8UTD - chains B and C of the 5 polymer chains in the assembly; structure by electron microscopy, 3.24 A resolution.

[Chain B]
Name: Guanine nucleotide-binding protein G(I)/G(S)/G(T) subunit beta-1
From: Homo sapiens
UniProt: P62873 (GBB1_HUMAN); residues 2-340 here = UniProt positions 2-340
Sequence (358 residues; each row starts with the number of its first residue; numbers below 1 keep their minus sign (Met-17 is residue -17)):
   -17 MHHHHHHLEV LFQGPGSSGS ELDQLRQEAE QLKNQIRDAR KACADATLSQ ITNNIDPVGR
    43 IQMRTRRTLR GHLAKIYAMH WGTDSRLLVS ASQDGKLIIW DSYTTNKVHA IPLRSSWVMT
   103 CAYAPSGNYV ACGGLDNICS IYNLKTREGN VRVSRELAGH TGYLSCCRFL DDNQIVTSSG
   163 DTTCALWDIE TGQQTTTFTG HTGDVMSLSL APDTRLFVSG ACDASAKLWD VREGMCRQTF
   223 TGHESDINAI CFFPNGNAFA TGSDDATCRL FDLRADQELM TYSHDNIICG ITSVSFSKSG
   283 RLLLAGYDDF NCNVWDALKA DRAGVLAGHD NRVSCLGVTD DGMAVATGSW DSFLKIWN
Unresolved in the structure: -17 to 2
Construct notes: expression tag (-17 to 1)
UniProt features mapped onto this chain:
  - modified residue: Ser2 (N-acetylserine), His266 (Phosphohistidine)
  - natural variant: Leu30 (L30F: In MRD42; uncertain significance), Arg52 (R52G: In MRD42), Gly64 (G64V: In MRD42), Asp76 (D76E: In MRD42; D76G: In MRD42), Gly77 (G77S: In MRD42), Lys78 (K78R: In MRD42), Ile80 (I80N: In MRD42; I80T: In MRD42), His91 (H91R: In MRD42; uncertain significance), Ala92 (A92T: In MRD42), Pro94 (P94S: In MRD42), Leu95 (L95P: In MRD42), Arg96 (R96L: In MRD42), 5 further natural variant entries in UniProt

[Chain C]
Name: Guanine nucleotide-binding protein G(I)/G(S)/G(O) subunit gamma-2
From: Homo sapiens
UniProt: P59768 (GBG2_HUMAN); numbering as in UniProt (aligned over 1-71)
Sequence (71 residues; each row starts with the number of its first residue):
     1 MASNNTASIA QARKLVEQLK MEANIDRIKV SKAAADLMAY CEAHAKEDPL LTPVPASENP
    61 FREKKFFCAI L
Unresolved in the structure: 1-6, 63-71
UniProt features mapped onto this chain:
  - modified residue: Ala2 (N-acetylalanine), Cys68 (Cysteine methyl ester)
  - lipidation: Cys68 (S-geranylgeranyl cysteine)

[Chain B / chain C interface]
Residue-residue contacts (63; chain B residue first):
  Leu4(B) - Ser8(C)
  Leu4(B) - Ile9(C)  hydrophobic
  Leu7(B) - Ala12(C)  hydrophobic
  Ala11(B) - Leu15(C)  hydrophobic
  Ala11(B) - Leu19(C)
  Leu14(B) - Val16(C)  hydrophobic
  Leu14(B) - Lys20(C)
  Ile18(B) - Glu22(C)
  Ile18(B) - Ala23(C)  hydrophobic
  Ile18(B) - Arg27(C)
  Ala21(B) - Arg27(C)
  Ala24(B) - Lys29(C)
  Cys25(B) - Arg27(C)
  Cys25(B) - Ile28(C)
  Cys25(B) - Lys29(C)
  Cys25(B) - Val30(C)
  Asp27(B) - Lys29(C)
  Ala28(B) - Val30(C)
  Leu30(B) - Ala34(C)  hydrophobic
  Ile33(B) - Ser31(C)
  Ile33(B) - Ala34(C)  hydrophobic
  Ile37(B) - Glu42(C)
  Val40(B) - Leu51(C)  hydrophobic
  Arg48(B) - Phe61(C)
  Arg49(B) - Pro60(C)
  Arg49(B) - Phe61(C)
  Arg49(B) - Arg62(C)
  Tyr85(B) - Pro60(C)
  Tyr85(B) - Phe61(C)  hydrophobic
  Cys218(B) - Gln18(C)
  Arg219(B) - Glu22(C)
  Gln220(B) - Ile25(C)
  Pro236(B) - Tyr40(C)
  Asp254(B) - Ala33(C)
  Arg256(B) - Asp26(C)
  Arg256(B) - Arg27(C)
  Arg256(B) - Ile28(C)
  Arg256(B) - Asp36(C)  salt bridge
  Asp258(B) - Arg27(C)  salt bridge
  Gln259(B) - Val30(C)
  Leu261(B) - Val30(C)  hydrophobic
  Ser279(B) - Asp48(C)  hydrogen bond
  Lys280(B) - Glu47(C)  salt bridge
  Lys280(B) - Asp48(C)
  Ser281(B) - Tyr40(C)
  Ser281(B) - Cys41(C)
  Ser281(B) - His44(C)
  Ser281(B) - Asp48(C)  hydrogen bond
  Gly282(B) - Cys41(C)  hydrogen bond (backbone-side chain)
  Arg283(B) - Glu42(C)  salt bridge
  Arg283(B) - Leu51(C)
  Leu284(B) - Leu51(C)  hydrophobic
  Leu300(B) - Met38(C)  hydrophobic
  Asp323(B) - Pro49(C)
  Gly324(B) - Pro49(C)
  Gly324(B) - Leu50(C)
  Met325(B) - Pro49(C)  hydrophobic
  Met325(B) - Leu50(C)
  Met325(B) - Pro60(C)
  Ala326(B) - Phe61(C)  hydrophobic
  Val327(B) - Leu50(C)  hydrophobic
  Asn340(B) - Asn59(C)  hydrogen bond
  Asn340(B) - Phe61(C)
Also at the interface, not in a pair above, chain B (51 interface residues in all): Glu10, Lys15, Arg22, Ala26, Ile43, Ser84, Met217, Phe235, Asn237, Leu252, Ala257, Ile338
Also at the interface, not in a pair above, chain C (37 interface residues in all): Met21, Lys32, Leu37

[Summary]
51 residues of chain B and 37 residues of chain C are in contact; the contacts include 4 hydrogen bonds and 4
salt bridges. Polar pairs include Arg256(B)-Asp36(C), Asp258(B)-Arg27(C) and Lys280(B)-Glu47(C).
Chain B is Guanine nucleotide-binding protein G(I)/G(S)/G(T) subunit beta-1 and chain C is Guanine
nucleotide-binding protein G(I)/G(S)/G(O) subunit gamma-2, both from Homo sapiens; the structure, CryoEM
Structure of HCA2-Gi1 in complex with MK-1903, was determined by electron microscopy together with 9CIB and
8UUJ from the same study.
